7XPX - chains H and I of the 11 polymer chains in the assembly; structure by electron microscopy, 3.20 A resolution.

[Chain H]
Protein: Histone H2B 1.1
From: Xenopus laevis
UniProt: P02281 (H2B11_XENLA); residues 1-122 here correspond to UniProt positions 5-126 (UniProt number = residue number + 4)
Chain sequence (122 residues; numbered 1 to 122; the number before each row is that of its first residue):
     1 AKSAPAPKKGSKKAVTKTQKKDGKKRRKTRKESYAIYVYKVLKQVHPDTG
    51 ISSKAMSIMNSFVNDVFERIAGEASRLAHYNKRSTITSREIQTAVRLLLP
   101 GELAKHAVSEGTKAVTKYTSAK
Not modelled in the structure: 1-25, 122
Construct notes: engineered mutation Thr29 (Ser33 in P02281)
UniProt features mapped onto this chain:
  - modified residue: Lys2 (N6-acetyllysine), Lys9 (N6-acetyllysine), Ser11 (Phosphoserine), Lys12 (N6-acetyllysine), Lys17 (N6-acetyllysine)
  - glycosylation: Ser109 (O-linked (GlcNAc) serine)
  - cross-link: Lys117 (Glycyl lysine isopeptide (Lys-Gly) (interchain with G-Cter in ubiquitin))

[Chain I]
Molecule: 145-nt DNA strand
From: Homo sapiens
Sequence (145 nucleotides; row label = number of the first residue in the row; numbers below 1 keep their minus sign (DA-72 is residue -72)):
   -72 ATCACAATCCCGGTGCCGAGGCCGCTCAATTGGTCGTAGACAGCTCTAGC
   -22 ACCGCTTAAACGCACGTACGGAATCCGTACGTGCGTTTAAGCGGTGCTAG
    28 AGCTGTCTACGACCAATTGAGCGGCCTCGGCACCGGGATTGTGAT

[How chain H and chain I interact]
Contacting residue pairs (14):
  Arg27(H) - DT-47(I)  sugar contact
  Thr29(H) - DC30(I)  phosphate contact
  Tyr39(H) - DG-53(I)  hydrogen bond to the phosphate
  Tyr39(H) - DG-52(I)  hydrogen bond to the phosphate
  Gly50(H) - DG-53(I)  phosphate contact
  Ile51(H) - DA-54(I)  sugar contact
  Ile51(H) - DG-53(I)  hydrogen bond to the phosphate
  Ser52(H) - DA-54(I)  phosphate contact
  Ser53(H) - DA-54(I)  hydrogen bond to the phosphate
  Arg83(H) - DG-34(I)  phosphate contact
  Arg83(H) - DA-33(I)  salt bridge to the phosphate
  Ser84(H) - DA-35(I)  hydrogen bond to the phosphate
  Ser84(H) - DG-34(I)  hydrogen bond to the phosphate
  Thr85(H) - DG-34(I)  hydrogen bond to the phosphate
Also at the interface, not in a pair above, chain H (13 interface residues in all): Arg30, Lys43, Lys82
Also at the interface, not in a pair above, chain I (10 interface residues in all): DC-46, DA-45

[Overview]
13 residues of chain H face 10 of chain I across their interface; the contacts include 7 hydrogen bonds and 1
salt bridge. Polar contacts include Tyr39(H)-DG-53(I), Tyr39(H)-DG-52(I) and Ile51(H)-DG-53(I).
Chain H is Histone H2B 1.1 (Xenopus laevis) and chain I is a 145-nt DNA strand (Homo sapiens); the structure,
Cryo-EM structure of the histone methyltransferase SET8 bound to H4K20Ecx-nucleosome, was determined by
electron microscopy.
